PDB entry 7E4Z | X-ray diffraction, 2.69 A resolution | chains B and C of the 6 polymer chains in the assembly

Chain B:
Protein: Tubulin beta-2B chain
From: Bos taurus
UniProt: Q6B856 (TBB2B_BOVIN); the author numbering skips numbers that UniProt does not, so the offset changes along the chain: 1-42 = UniProt 1-42; 45-360 = UniProt 43-358; 369-441 = UniProt 359-431
Amino-acid sequence (431 residues; numbered 1 to 441; 10 numbers in that range are skipped by the numbering (no residue carries them; nothing is unmodelled there); the number before each row is that of its first residue):
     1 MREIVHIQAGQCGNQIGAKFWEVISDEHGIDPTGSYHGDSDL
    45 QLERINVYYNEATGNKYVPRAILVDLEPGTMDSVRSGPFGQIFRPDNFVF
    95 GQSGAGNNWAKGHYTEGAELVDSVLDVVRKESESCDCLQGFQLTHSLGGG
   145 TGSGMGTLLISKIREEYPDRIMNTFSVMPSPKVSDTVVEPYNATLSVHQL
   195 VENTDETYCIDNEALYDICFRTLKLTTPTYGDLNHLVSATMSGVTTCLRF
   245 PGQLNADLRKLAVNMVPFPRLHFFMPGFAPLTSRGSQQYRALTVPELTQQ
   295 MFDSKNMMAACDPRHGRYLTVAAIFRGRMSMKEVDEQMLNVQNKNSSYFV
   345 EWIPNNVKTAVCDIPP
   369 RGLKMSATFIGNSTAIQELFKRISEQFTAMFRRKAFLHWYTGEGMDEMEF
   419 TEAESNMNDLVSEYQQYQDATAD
Disordered / not traced: 279-281, 439-441
Bound ions: Mg2+: Q11 (together with GDP); Ca2+ near E113 (its only coordinating residue here)
Residues lining bound ligands: GDP (guanosine-5'-diphosphate): G10, Q11, C12, Q15, I16, D69, A99, N101, S140, G142, G143, G144, T145, G146, V171, P173, V177, D179, E183, N206, L209, Y224, L227, N228
Curated features (UniProtKB/Swiss-Prot):
  - motif: M1 to I4 (MREI motif)
  - binding site (GTP): Q11, E71, S140, G144, T145, G146, N206, N228
  - binding site (Mg(2+)): E71
  - modified residue: S40 (Phosphoserine), T57 (Phosphothreonine), K60 (N6-acetyllysine), S174 (Phosphoserine), T287 (Phosphothreonine), T292 (Phosphothreonine), R320 (Omega-N-methylarginine)
  - cross-link (Glycyl lysine isopeptide (Lys-Gly)): K60 (interchain with G-Cter in ubiquitin), K326 (interchain with G-Cter in ubiquitin)

Chain C:
Protein: Tubulin alpha-1B chain
From: Bos taurus
UniProt: P81947 (TBA1B_BOVIN); numbering as in UniProt (aligned over 1-440)
Amino-acid sequence (440 residues; row label = number of the first residue in the row):
     1 MRECISIHVGQAGVQIGNACWELYCLEHGIQPDGQMPSDKTIGGGDDSFN
    51 TFFSETGAGKHVPRAVFVDLEPTVIDEVRTGTYRQLFHPEQLITGKEDAA
   101 NNYARGHYTIGKEIIDLVLDRIRKLADQCTGLQGFLVFHSFGGGTGSGFT
   151 SLLMERLSVDYGKKSKLEFSIYPAPQVSTAVVEPYNSILTTHTTLEHSDC
   201 AFMVDNEAIYDICRRNLDIERPTYTNLNRLISQIVSSITASLRFDGALNV
   251 DLTEFQTNLVPYPRIHFPLATYAPVISAEKAYHEQLSVAEITNACFEPAN
   301 QMVKCDPRHGKYMACCLLYRGDVVPKDVNAAIATIKTKRSIQFVDWCPTG
   351 FKVGINYQPPTVVPGGDLAKVQRAVCMLSNTTAIAEAWARLDHKFDLMYA
   401 KRAFVHWYVGEGMEEGEFSEAREDMAALEKDYEEVGVDSV
Bound ions: Ca2+: D39, T41, G44, E55
Residues lining bound ligands: GTP (guanosine-5'-triphosphate): G10, Q11, A12, Q15, I16, D69, D98, A99, A100, N101, S140, G142, G143, G144, T145, G146, I171, P173, V177, S178, T179, E183, N206, Y224, L227, N228, I231

Chain B / chain C interface:
Contacting residue pairs (38; chain B residue first):
  S97(B) with R2(C), hydrogen bond (backbone-side chain)
  N101(B) with E254(C)
  D179(B) with E254(C); K352(C), hydrogen bond (backbone-side chain)
  T180(B) with E254(C); N258(C)
  V181(B) with N258(C), hydrogen bond (backbone-side chain); P348(C), hydrophobic
  V182(B) with T257(C)
  T221(B) with K326(C)
  A397(B) with W346(C)
  M398(B) with W346(C)
  R400(B) with D345(C), salt bridge; S439(C)
  R401(B) with Y262(C), hydrogen bond (backbone-side chain); D345(C), salt bridge; W346(C); E434(C), hydrogen bond (side chain-backbone); V435(C); V437(C), hydrogen bond (side chain-backbone); D438(C); S439(C), hydrogen bond
  K402(B) with Y262(C)
  A403(B) with P261(C); Y262(C); W346(C), hydrophobic
  F404(B) with T257(C); N258(C); V260(C); P261(C), hydrogen bond (backbone-backbone); W346(C), hydrophobic
  H406(B) with V260(C), hydrogen bond (side chain-backbone); P261(C); Y262(C); P263(C)
  W407(B) with Q256(C); T257(C), hydrogen bond (side chain-backbone); V260(C)
Interface residues without a listed pair, chain B (18 interface residues in all): G100, L405
Interface residues without a listed pair, chain C (23 interface residues in all): M313, P325, N329, C347

Summary:
The interface between chain B and chain C involves 18 residues on one side and 23 on the other, with 10
hydrogen bonds and 2 salt bridges. Among the polar pairs are R400(B)-D345(C), R401(B)-D345(C) and
S97(B)-R2(C). Bound to chain B: GDP. Chain C binds GTP.
Chain B is Tubulin beta-2B chain and chain C is Tubulin alpha-1B chain, both from Bos taurus; the structure,
Crystal structure of tubulin in complex with Maytansinol, was determined by X-ray diffraction (same
publication as 7E4Q and 7E4R).
